Entry 5YB8 (X-ray diffraction, 2.30 A resolution); this record covers chains A and D.

# Chain A (and D)
Name: L-amino acid oxidase/monooxygenase
From: Pseudomonas sp. AIU 813
Notes: chain D of this document is another copy of the same molecule, construct and numbering; everything in this record applies to it too
UniProt: W6JQJ6 (W6JQJ6_9PSED); residues 1-560 here = UniProt positions 1-560
Amino-acid sequence (580 residues; numbered -19 to 560; the number before each row is that of its first residue; numbers below 1 keep their minus sign (Met-19 is residue -19)):
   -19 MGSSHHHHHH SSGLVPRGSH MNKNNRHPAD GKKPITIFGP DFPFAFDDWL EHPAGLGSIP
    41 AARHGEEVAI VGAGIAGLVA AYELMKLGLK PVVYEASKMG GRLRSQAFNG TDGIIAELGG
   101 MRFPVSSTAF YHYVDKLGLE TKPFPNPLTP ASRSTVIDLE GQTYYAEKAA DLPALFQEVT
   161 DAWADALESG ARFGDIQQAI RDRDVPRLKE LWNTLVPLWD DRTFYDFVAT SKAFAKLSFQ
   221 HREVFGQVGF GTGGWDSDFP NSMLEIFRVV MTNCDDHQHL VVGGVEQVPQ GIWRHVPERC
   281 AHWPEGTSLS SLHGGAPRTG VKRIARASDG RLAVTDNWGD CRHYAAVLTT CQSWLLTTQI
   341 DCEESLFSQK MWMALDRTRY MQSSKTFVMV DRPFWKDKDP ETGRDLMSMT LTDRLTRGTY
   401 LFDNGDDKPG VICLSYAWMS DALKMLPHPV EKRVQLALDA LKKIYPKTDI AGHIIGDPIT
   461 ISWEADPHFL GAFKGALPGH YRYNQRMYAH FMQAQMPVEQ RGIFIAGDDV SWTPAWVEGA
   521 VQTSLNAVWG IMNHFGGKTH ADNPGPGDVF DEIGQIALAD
Disordered / not traced: -19 to 11
Differences from the reference sequence: expression tag (-19 to 0); conflict Phe473 (Ser in W6JQJ6)
Residues lining bound ligands:
  - arginine (ARG), molecule 1: Arg102, Trp235, Asp238, Val249, Gln258, Tyr416, Trp418, Phe473, Ala515, Trp516
  - arginine (ARG), molecule 2: Glu140, Gly141, Asp393, Arg394, Leu395, Ala440
  - arginine (ARG), molecule 3: Thr337, Glu344, Gln349, Trp352, Asp356
  - FAD (flavin-adenine dinucleotide): Val51, Gly52, Ala53, Gly54, Ile55, Ala56, Gly57, Tyr74, Glu75, Ala76, Ser77, Lys78, Gly80, Gly81, Arg82, Leu83, Leu98, Gly99, Gly100, Met101, Arg102, Phe103, Pro104, Gly300, Val301, Thr330, Cys331, Leu335, Ile340, Ser363, Lys365, Tyr416, Trp463, His468, Phe469, Ala472, Phe473, Gly507, Asp508, Pro514, Ala515, Trp516, Val517, Ala520
From the paper describing this entry:
  - binding site for arginine: Asp238
  - conformationally variable residues (order/disorder transition): Met419 to His428
  - specificity-determining residues: Asp238 (by similarity / conservation)
  - mutagenesis - D238E: abolished catalytic activity on l-Arg
  - mutagenesis - D238F: abolished catalytic activity on l-Orn
  - mutagenesis - D238F: increased catalytic activity on l-Leu, l-Met, and l-Phe
  - mutagenesis - D238N, D238V: abolished catalytic activity
  - mutagenesis - D238F: increased catalytic activity on l-Ala

# How chain A and chain D interact
Contacting residue pairs (52):
  Glu140(A) with Gln349(D); Lys350(D)
  Gly141(A) with Gln349(D)
  Asp201(A) with Tyr205(D); Ala209(D); Arg222(D), salt bridge
  Arg202(A) with Arg202(D); Asp206(D); Thr210(D)
  Thr203(A) with Thr203(D); Asp206(D), hydrogen bond (backbone-side chain)
  Tyr205(A) with Leu477(D); Pro478(D), hydrophobic
  Asp206(A) with Arg202(D); Thr203(D), hydrogen bond (side chain-backbone); Asp206(D)
  Ala209(A) with Asp201(D)
  Ser218(A) with Asp560(D)
  Phe219(A) with Gly479(D); Arg482(D); Asp560(D), hydrogen bond (backbone-backbone)
  Arg222(A) with Asp201(D), salt bridge
  Glu223(A) with Tyr483(D), hydrogen bond
  Gln227(A) with Met353(D); Arg357(D), hydrogen bond
  Trp334(A) with Ser420(D); Lys424(D)
  Glu344(A) with Lys443(D), salt bridge
  Met353(A) with Asp393(D)
  Asp356(A) with Lys424(D), hydrogen bond (backbone-side chain)
  Arg357(A) with Gln227(D), hydrogen bond; Asp393(D), hydrogen bond (side chain-backbone)
  Arg359(A) with Ser420(D)
  Asp393(A) with Met353(D); Arg357(D)
  Arg394(A) with Glu344(D), salt bridge
  Ser420(A) with Trp334(D); Arg359(D), hydrogen bond
  Asp421(A) with Arg357(D), salt bridge
  Lys424(A) with Trp334(D); Asp356(D), hydrogen bond (side chain-backbone); Arg357(D)
  His428(A) with Thr338(D)
  Lys443(A) with Glu344(D)
  Leu477(A) with Tyr205(D)
  Pro478(A) with Tyr205(D), hydrophobic
  Gly479(A) with Phe219(D)
  Arg482(A) with Phe219(D)
  Tyr483(A) with Phe219(D); Glu223(D), hydrogen bond
  Asp560(A) with Ser218(D); Phe219(D), hydrogen bond (backbone-backbone)
Interface residues without a listed pair, chain A (39 interface residues in all): Thr210, Gln349, Leu395, Arg397, Leu423, Lys432, Arg486
Interface residues without a listed pair, chain D (36 interface residues in all): Glu140, Gly141, Thr337, Gln339, Arg486

# Overview
39 residues of chain A face 36 of chain D across their interface; the contacts include 12 hydrogen bonds and 5
salt bridges. Polar contacts include Asp201(A)-Arg222(D), Glu344(A)-Lys443(D) and Arg394(A)-Glu344(D). The
paper reports a binding site for arginine at Asp238(A); D238N and D238V of chain A abolish catalytic activity;
4 substitutions were tested in all.
Both chains are L-amino acid oxidase/monooxygenase (Pseudomonas sp. AIU 813). Entry 5YB8 (L-Amino acid
oxidase/monooxygenase from Pseudomonas sp. AIU 813 - L-arginine complex) was determined by X-ray diffraction
(same publication as 5YB6 and 5YB7).
